2BAN - chains A and B; structure by X-ray diffraction, 2.95 A resolution.

[Chain A]
Name: Reverse transcriptase P66 subunit
Source organism: Human immunodeficiency virus 1
Notes: EC 2.7.7.49
UniProt: P03366 (POL_HV1B1); residues 1-560 here correspond to UniProt positions 599-1158 (UniProt number = residue number + 598)
Chain sequence (560 residues; row label = number of the first residue in the row):
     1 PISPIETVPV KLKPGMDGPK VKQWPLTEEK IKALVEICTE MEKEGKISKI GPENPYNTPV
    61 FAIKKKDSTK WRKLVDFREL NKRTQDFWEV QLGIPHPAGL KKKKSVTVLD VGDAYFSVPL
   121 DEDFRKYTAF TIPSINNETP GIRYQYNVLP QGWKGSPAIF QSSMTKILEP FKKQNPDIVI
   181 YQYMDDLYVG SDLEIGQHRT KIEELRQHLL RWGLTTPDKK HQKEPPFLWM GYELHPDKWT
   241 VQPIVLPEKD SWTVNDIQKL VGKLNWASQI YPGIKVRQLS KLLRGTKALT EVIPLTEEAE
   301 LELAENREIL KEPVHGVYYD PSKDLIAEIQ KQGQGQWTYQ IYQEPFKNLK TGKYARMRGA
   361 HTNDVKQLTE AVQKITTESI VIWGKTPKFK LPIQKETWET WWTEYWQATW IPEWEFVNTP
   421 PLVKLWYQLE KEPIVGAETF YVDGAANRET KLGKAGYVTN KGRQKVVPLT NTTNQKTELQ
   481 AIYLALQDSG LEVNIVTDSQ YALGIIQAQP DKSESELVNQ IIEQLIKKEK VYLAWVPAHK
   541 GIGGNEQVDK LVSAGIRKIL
Unresolved in the structure: 553-560
Construct notes: engineered mutation Ser280 (Cys878 in P03366)
Swiss-Prot annotation at these positions:
  - binding site (Mg(2+)): Asp186
  - site: Trp402 (Essential for RT p66/p51 heterodimerization)
Bound ions: Mn2+: Asp443, Glu478, Asp498
Ligand contacts: 357 (5-ethyl-3-[(2-methoxyethyl)methylamino]-6-methyl-4-(3-methylbenzyl)pyridin-2(1h)-one): Pro95, Leu100, Lys101, Lys102, Lys103, Val106, Val179, Tyr181, Tyr188, Val189, Gly190, Trp229, Leu234, His235, Tyr318

[Chain B]
Name: Reverse transcriptase P51 subunit
Source organism: Human immunodeficiency virus 1
Notes: EC 2.7.7.49
UniProt: P03366 (POL_HV1B1); residues 1-430 here correspond to UniProt positions 599-1028 (UniProt number = residue number + 598)
Chain sequence (430 residues; numbered 1 to 430; the number before each row is that of its first residue):
     1 PISPIETVPV KLKPGMDGPK VKQWPLTEEK IKALVEICTE MEKEGKISKI GPENPYNTPV
    61 FAIKKKDSTK WRKLVDFREL NKRTQDFWEV QLGIPHPAGL KKKKSVTVLD VGDAYFSVPL
   121 DEDFRKYTAF TIPSINNETP GIRYQYNVLP QGWKGSPAIF QSSMTKILEP FKKQNPDIVI
   181 YQYMDDLYVG SDLEIGQHRT KIEELRQHLL RWGLTTPDKK HQKEPPFLWM GYELHPDKWT
   241 VQPIVLPEKD SWTVNDIQKL VGKLNWASQI YPGIKVRQLS KLLRGTKALT EVIPLTEEAE
   301 LELAENREIL KEPVHGVYYD PSKDLIAEIQ KQGQGQWTYQ IYQEPFKNLK TGKYARMRGA
   361 HTNDVKQLTE AVQKITTESI VIWGKTPKFK LPIQKETWET WWTEYWQATW IPEWEFVNTP
   421 PLVKLWYQLE
Unresolved in the structure: 428-430
Construct notes: engineered mutation Ser280 (Cys878 in P03366)
Swiss-Prot annotation at these positions:
  - binding site (Mg(2+)): Asp186
  - site: Trp402 (Essential for RT p66/p51 heterodimerization)

[How chain A and chain B interact]
Residue-residue contacts (85; chain A residue first):
  Val8(A) - Pro52(B)  hydrophobic
  Val8(A) - Glu53(B)
  Pro9(A) - Glu53(B)
  Gln85(A) - Glu53(B)  hydrogen bond (side chain-backbone)
  Asp86(A) - Lys20(B)  salt bridge
  Asp86(A) - Pro55(B)
  Phe87(A) - Pro52(B)
  Phe87(A) - Pro55(B)
  Trp88(A) - Pro52(B)  hydrogen bond (backbone-backbone)
  Trp88(A) - Asn54(B)
  Trp88(A) - Pro55(B)
  Trp88(A) - Asn57(B)
  Trp88(A) - Thr131(B)
  Trp88(A) - Arg143(B)
  Gly93(A) - Asn137(B)
  Pro95(A) - Asn136(B)
  Pro95(A) - Asn137(B)
  His96(A) - Asn136(B)  hydrogen bond (backbone-side chain)
  Gly99(A) - Asn136(B)
  Gly99(A) - Glu138(B)
  Ser162(A) - Pro52(B)
  Tyr181(A) - Glu138(B)
  Glu370(A) - Gln394(B)
  Gln373(A) - Gln394(B)
  Gln373(A) - Glu396(B)
  Gln373(A) - Thr397(B)  hydrogen bond
  Gln373(A) - Thr400(B)  hydrogen bond
  Ile380(A) - Leu26(B)
  Ile380(A) - Thr400(B)
  Val381(A) - Ile135(B)
  Val381(A) - Asn136(B)  hydrogen bond (backbone-backbone)
  Ile382(A) - Ile135(B)
  Ile382(A) - Asn136(B)
  Trp383(A) - Ile135(B)
  Gly384(A) - Thr27(B)
  Gly384(A) - Glu28(B)  hydrogen bond (backbone-backbone)
  Gly384(A) - Ile135(B)
  Trp402(A) - Lys331(B)  hydrogen bond (backbone-side chain)
  Trp402(A) - Asp364(B)
  Tyr405(A) - Lys331(B)  hydrogen bond (backbone-side chain)
  Trp406(A) - Lys331(B)
  Trp406(A) - Pro392(B)  hydrophobic
  Trp406(A) - Asn418(B)
  Trp406(A) - Thr419(B)  hydrogen bond
  Trp406(A) - Pro420(B)
  Gln407(A) - Lys331(B)  hydrogen bond (backbone-side chain)
  Gln407(A) - Pro392(B)
  Gln407(A) - Ile393(B)
  Gln407(A) - Gln394(B)  hydrogen bond (side chain-backbone)
  Ala408(A) - Trp337(B)  hydrophobic
  Ala408(A) - Asp364(B)
  Ala408(A) - Pro392(B)  hydrogen bond (backbone-backbone)
  Ala408(A) - Ile393(B)
  Thr409(A) - Asn363(B)
  Thr409(A) - Asp364(B)
  Trp410(A) - Asn363(B)
  Trp410(A) - Val365(B)  hydrophobic
  Trp410(A) - Trp401(B)
  Pro412(A) - Trp401(B)  hydrophobic
  Pro433(A) - Asn255(B)
  Pro433(A) - Leu289(B)  hydrophobic
  Ile434(A) - Thr290(B)
  Val435(A) - Thr290(B)  hydrogen bond (backbone-side chain)
  Thr439(A) - Ala288(B)
  Thr439(A) - Leu289(B)  hydrogen bond (side chain-backbone)
  Tyr441(A) - Val254(B)
  Tyr441(A) - Gln258(B)
  Tyr441(A) - Gly285(B)
  Tyr441(A) - Thr286(B)
  Tyr441(A) - Lys287(B)  hydrogen bond (side chain-backbone)
  Asn460(A) - Thr286(B)
  Asn460(A) - Ala288(B)
  Asn494(A) - Leu289(B)
  Tyr532(A) - Asn255(B)  hydrogen bond
  Tyr532(A) - Leu289(B)  hydrophobic
  Val536(A) - Gln258(B)
  Lys540(A) - Asn265(B)  hydrogen bond
  Ile542(A) - Arg284(B)
  Gly543(A) - Leu283(B)
  Gly543(A) - Arg284(B)  hydrogen bond (backbone-backbone)
  Gly543(A) - Gly285(B)
  Gly544(A) - Leu283(B)  hydrogen bond (backbone-backbone)
  Gly544(A) - Gly285(B)
  Gly544(A) - Thr286(B)
  Glu546(A) - Arg284(B)  salt bridge
Other interface residues (no listed pair), chain A (57 interface residues in all): Leu92, Ile94, Leu100, Ala158, Ile159, Thr376, Thr377, Lys385, Glu432, Val458, Thr459, Val496, Ala534, Trp535, Pro537, Gln547
Other interface residues (no listed pair), chain B (48 interface residues in all): Pro25, Tyr56, Lys259, Gly262, Val417, Leu422

[Summary]
57 residues of chain A and 48 residues of chain B are in contact; the contacts include 20 hydrogen bonds and 2
salt bridges. Polar contacts include Asp86(A)-Lys20(B), Glu546(A)-Arg284(B) and Gln85(A)-Glu53(B). Ligands of
chain A: compound 357.
Here chain A is Reverse transcriptase P66 subunit and chain B is Reverse transcriptase P51 subunit, both from
Human immunodeficiency virus 1. Entry 2BAN (Crystal structure of HIV-1 reverse transcriptase (RT) in complex
with JANSSEN-R157208) was determined by X-ray diffraction, deposited together with 2B5J and 2BE2.
